PDB entry 1LUC | X-ray diffraction, 1.50 A resolution | chains A and B

== Chain A ==
Molecule: Bacterial luciferase
Organism: Vibrio harveyi
Notes: EC 1.14.14.3
UniProt: P07740 (LUXA_VIBHA); residue numbers follow UniProt; this construct covers 1-355
Chain sequence (355 residues; row label = number of the first residue in the row):
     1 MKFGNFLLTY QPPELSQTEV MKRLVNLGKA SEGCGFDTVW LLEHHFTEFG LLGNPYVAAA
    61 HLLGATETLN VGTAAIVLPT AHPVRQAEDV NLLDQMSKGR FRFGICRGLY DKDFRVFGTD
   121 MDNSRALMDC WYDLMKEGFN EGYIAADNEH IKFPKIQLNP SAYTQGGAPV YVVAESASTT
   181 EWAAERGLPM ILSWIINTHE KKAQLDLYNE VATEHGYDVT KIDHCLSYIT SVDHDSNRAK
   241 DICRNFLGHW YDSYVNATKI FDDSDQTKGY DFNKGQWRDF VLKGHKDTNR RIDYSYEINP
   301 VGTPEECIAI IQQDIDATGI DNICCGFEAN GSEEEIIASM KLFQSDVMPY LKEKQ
Disordered / not traced: 262-290

== Chain B ==
Molecule: Bacterial luciferase
Organism: Vibrio harveyi
Notes: EC 1.14.14.3
UniProt: P07739 (LUXB_VIBHA); residues 1-324 here = UniProt positions 1-324
Chain sequence (324 residues; numbered 1 to 324; the number before each row is that of its first residue):
     1 MKFGLFFLNF MNSKRSSDQV IEEMLDTAHY VDQLKFDTLA VYENHFSNNG VVGAPLTVAG
    61 FLLGMTKNAK VASLNHVITT HHPVRVAEEA CLLDQMSEGR FAFGFSDCEK SADMRFFNRP
   121 TDSQFQLFSE CHKIINDAFT TGYCHPNNDF YSFPKISVNP HAFTEGGPAQ FVNATSKEVV
   181 EWAAKLGLPL VFRWDDSNAQ RKEYAGLYHE VAQAHGVDVS QVRHKLTLLV NQNVDGEAAR
   241 AEARVYLEEF VRESYSNTDF EQKMGELLSE NAIGTYEEST QAARVAIECC GAADLLMSFE
   301 SMEDKAQQRA VIDVVNANIV KYHS
Disordered / not traced: 321-324

== Chain A / chain B interface ==
Residue-residue contacts (91; chain A residue first):
  Gln17(A) - Asn159(B)  hydrogen bond
  Gln17(A) - Pro160(B)
  Gln17(A) - His161(B)  hydrogen bond (side chain-backbone)
  Thr18(A) - Gln95(B)  hydrogen bond
  Met21(A) - Leu92(B)  hydrophobic
  Met21(A) - Gln95(B)
  Met21(A) - Pro160(B)  hydrophobic
  Lys22(A) - Glu98(B)  salt bridge
  Val25(A) - Met96(B)
  Glu43(A) - Arg85(B)  salt bridge
  His45(A) - Arg85(B)
  His45(A) - Glu88(B)  salt bridge
  Phe46(A) - Val84(B)  hydrophobic
  Phe46(A) - Glu88(B)
  Phe46(A) - Ile156(B)  hydrophobic
  Phe46(A) - Ser157(B)
  Phe46(A) - Asn159(B)
  Thr47(A) - Asn159(B)
  Leu51(A) - Asn159(B)
  Leu51(A) - Pro160(B)
  Leu52(A) - Leu92(B)  hydrophobic
  Gly53(A) - Arg85(B)
  Asn54(A) - Glu88(B)  hydrogen bond
  Asn54(A) - Glu89(B)  hydrogen bond (side chain-backbone)
  Asn54(A) - Leu92(B)
  Val57(A) - Leu56(B)
  Val57(A) - Thr57(B)
  Val57(A) - Glu89(B)
  Val57(A) - Leu92(B)  hydrophobic
  Val57(A) - Leu93(B)  hydrophobic
  Val57(A) - Met96(B)
  Ala58(A) - Leu92(B)
  Ala58(A) - Met96(B)  hydrophobic
  Ala60(A) - Thr57(B)
  Ala60(A) - Gly60(B)
  Ala60(A) - Phe61(B)
  His61(A) - Gly60(B)
  His61(A) - Gly64(B)
  His61(A) - Met96(B)
  Leu63(A) - Phe61(B)
  Gly64(A) - Phe61(B)
  Gly64(A) - Gly64(B)
  Gly64(A) - Met65(B)
  Ala65(A) - Gly64(B)
  Thr80(A) - Arg85(B)  hydrogen bond (backbone-side chain)
  Ala81(A) - Arg85(B)
  His82(A) - Phe116(B)
  His82(A) - Phe117(B)
  Val84(A) - Phe46(B)  hydrophobic
  Arg85(A) - Thr80(B)  hydrogen bond (side chain-backbone)
  Arg85(A) - His81(B)
  Arg85(A) - Phe117(B)
  Glu88(A) - His45(B)  salt bridge
  Glu88(A) - Phe46(B)
  Glu88(A) - Gly53(B)
  Asp89(A) - Ala54(B)
  Asp89(A) - Thr57(B)  hydrogen bond
  Leu92(A) - Ile21(B)  hydrophobic
  Leu92(A) - Ala54(B)  hydrophobic
  Leu92(A) - Val58(B)  hydrophobic
  Gln95(A) - Asp18(B)  hydrogen bond
  Met96(A) - Ile21(B)  hydrophobic
  Met96(A) - Leu25(B)
  Met96(A) - Val58(B)  hydrophobic
  Met96(A) - Phe61(B)
  Ser97(A) - Phe61(B)
  Arg115(A) - Ser152(B)  hydrogen bond (side chain-backbone)
  Arg115(A) - Phe153(B)
  Val116(A) - His82(B)  hydrogen bond (backbone-side chain)
  Val116(A) - Phe153(B)
  Phe117(A) - His82(B)
  Phe117(A) - Val84(B)  hydrophobic
  Phe117(A) - Arg85(B)
  Phe153(A) - Phe116(B)  hydrophobic
  Pro154(A) - Phe116(B)
  Ile156(A) - Phe46(B)  hydrophobic
  Ile156(A) - Phe116(B)  hydrophobic
  Gln157(A) - Phe46(B)
  Gln157(A) - Ser47(B)
  Gln157(A) - Asn48(B)  hydrogen bond
  Asn159(A) - Ser47(B)  hydrogen bond (side chain-backbone)
  Asn159(A) - Gly50(B)  hydrogen bond (side chain-backbone)
  Asn159(A) - Val51(B)
  Pro160(A) - Ser17(B)
  Pro160(A) - Ile21(B)  hydrophobic
  Pro160(A) - Val51(B)
  Ser161(A) - Ser17(B)  hydrogen bond (backbone-side chain)
  Ser161(A) - Asp18(B)  hydrogen bond
  Phe261(A) - Pro154(B)  hydrophobic
  Phe261(A) - Lys155(B)
  Phe261(A) - Ile156(B)  hydrophobic
Other interface residues (no listed pair), chain A (48 interface residues in all): Lys29, Tyr56, Leu93, Lys98, Arg100, Ala162
Other interface residues (no listed pair), chain B (50 interface residues in all): Met11, Glu22, Glu43, Asn44, Val52, Leu63, Lys67, Phe163

== In short ==
48 residues of chain A and 50 residues of chain B are in contact, with 16 hydrogen bonds and 4 salt bridges.
Polar pairs include Lys22(A)-Glu98(B), Glu43(A)-Arg85(B) and His45(A)-Glu88(B).
Chain A is Bacterial luciferase and chain B is Bacterial luciferase, both from Vibrio harveyi; the structure,
Bacterial luciferase, was determined by X-ray diffraction.
